Entry 5KRL (X-ray diffraction, 2.40 A resolution); this record covers chains A and C of the 4 polymer chains in the assembly.

# Chain A
Protein: Estrogen receptor
Organism: Homo sapiens
Notes: fragment: ligand-binding domain
UniProt: P03372 (ESR1_HUMAN), isoform P03372-3; residues 298-554 here correspond to UniProt positions 125-381 (UniProt number = residue number - 173)
Chain sequence (257 residues; each row starts with the number of its first residue):
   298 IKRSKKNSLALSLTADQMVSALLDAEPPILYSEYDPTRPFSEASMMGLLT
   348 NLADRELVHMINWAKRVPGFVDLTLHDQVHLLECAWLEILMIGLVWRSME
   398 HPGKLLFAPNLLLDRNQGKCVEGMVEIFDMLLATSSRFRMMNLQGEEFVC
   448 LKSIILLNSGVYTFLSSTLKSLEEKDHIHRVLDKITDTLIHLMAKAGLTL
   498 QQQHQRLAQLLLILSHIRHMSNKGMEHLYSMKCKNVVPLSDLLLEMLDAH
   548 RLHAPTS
Unresolved in the structure: 298-304, 462-469, 549-554
Sequence notes: engineered mutation Ser537 (Tyr364 in P03372)
Ligand contacts: 6WR ((1S,3AR,7AS)-5-(2-chloranyl-4-oxidanyl-phenyl)-2,3,3A,4,7,7A-hexahydro-1H-inden-1-ol): Met343, Leu346, Leu349, Ala350, Glu353, Leu384, Leu387, Met388, Leu391, Arg394, Phe404, Met421, Ile424, Leu428, Gly521, His524, Leu525

# Chain C
Protein: NCOA2
Notes: fragment: Nuclear receptor-interacting peptide
Chain sequence (14 residues; row label = number of the first residue in the row):
   686 KHKILHRLLQDSSS
Unresolved in the structure: 686, 697-699

# Interface between chain A and chain C
Residue-residue contacts - 20 pairs, chain A then chain C:
  Ile358(A) with Leu690(C), hydrophobic; Leu693(C), hydrophobic; Leu694(C), hydrophobic
  Lys362(A) with Leu694(C); Asp696(C)
  Leu372(A) with His691(C); Gln695(C)
  Gln375(A) with Leu694(C)
  Val376(A) with Leu690(C); His691(C); Leu694(C), hydrophobic
  Leu379(A) with Leu690(C), hydrophobic; Leu694(C), hydrophobic
  Glu380(A) with Leu690(C)
  Asp538(A) with Ile689(C)
  Leu539(A) with Ile689(C)
  Glu542(A) with Lys688(C); Ile689(C), hydrogen bond (side chain-backbone); Leu690(C)
  Met543(A) with Leu690(C), hydrophobic
Other interface residues (no listed pair), chain A (12 interface residues in all): Phe367
Other interface residues (no listed pair), chain C (9 interface residues in all): His687

# Overview
12 residues of chain A and 9 residues of chain C are in contact, with 1 hydrogen bond. The hydrogen-bonded
pair is Glu542(A)-Ile689(C). Bound to chain A: compound 6WR.
Here chain A is Estrogen receptor (Homo sapiens) and chain C is NCOA2. Entry 5KRL (Crystal Structure of the
ER-alpha Ligand-binding Domain (Y537S) in Complex with the A-CD ring estrogen,
(1S,7aS)-5-(2-chloro-4-hydroxyphenyl)-7a-methyl-2,3,3a,4,7,7a-hexahydro-1H-inden-1-ol) was determined by X-ray
diffraction together with 5KR9, 5KRA, 5KRC, 5KRF, 5KRH, 5KRI and 43 further entries from the same study.
